PDB entry 8SPV | electron microscopy, 3.06 A resolution | chains A and D of the 6 polymer chains in the assembly

# Chain A
Protein: ATP synthase subunit alpha
Source organism: Bacillus sp. PS3
Notes: EC 7.1.2.2
UniProtKB: A0A0M3VGF9 (A0A0M3VGF9_BACP3); residue numbers follow UniProt; this construct covers 27-501
Amino-acid sequence (475 residues; numbered 27 to 501; the number before each row is that of its first residue):
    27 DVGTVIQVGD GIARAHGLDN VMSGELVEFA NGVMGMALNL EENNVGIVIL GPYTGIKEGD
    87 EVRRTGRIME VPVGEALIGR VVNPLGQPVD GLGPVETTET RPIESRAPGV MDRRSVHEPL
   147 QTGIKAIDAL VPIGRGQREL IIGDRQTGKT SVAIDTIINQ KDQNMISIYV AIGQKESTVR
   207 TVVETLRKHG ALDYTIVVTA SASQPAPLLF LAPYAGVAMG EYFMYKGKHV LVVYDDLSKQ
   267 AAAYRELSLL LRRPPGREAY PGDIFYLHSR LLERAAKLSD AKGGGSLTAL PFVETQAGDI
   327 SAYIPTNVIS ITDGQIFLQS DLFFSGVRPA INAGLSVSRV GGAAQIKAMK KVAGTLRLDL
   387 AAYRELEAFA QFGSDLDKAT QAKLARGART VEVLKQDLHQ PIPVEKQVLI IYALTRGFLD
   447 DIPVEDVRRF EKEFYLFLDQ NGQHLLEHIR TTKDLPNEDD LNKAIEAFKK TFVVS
Sequence notes: conflict S193 (Cys in A0A0M3VGF9), F463 (Trp in A0A0M3VGF9)

# Chain D
Protein: ATP synthase subunit beta
Source organism: Bacillus sp. PS3
Notes: EC 7.1.2.2
UniProtKB: A0A0M4U1P9 (A0A0M4U1P9_BACP3); residue numbers follow UniProt; this construct covers 1-470
Amino-acid sequence (470 residues; each row starts with the number of its first residue):
     1 MTRGRVIQVM GPVVDVKFEN GHLPAIYNAL KIQHKARNEN EVDIDLTLEV ALHLGDDTVR
    61 TIAMASTDGL IRGMEVIDTG APISVPVGEV TLGRVFNVLG EPIDLEGDIP ADARRDPIHR
   121 PAPKFEELAT EVEILETGIK VVDLLAPYIK GGKIGLFGGA GVGKTVLIQE LIHNIAQEHG
   181 GISVFAGVGE RTREGNDLYH EMKDSGVISK TAMVFGQMNE PPGARMRVAL TGLTMAEYFR
   241 DEQGQDVLLF IDNIFRFTQA GSEVSALLGR MPSAVGYQPT LATEMGQLQE RITSTAKGSI
   301 TSIQAIYVPA DDYTDPAPAT TFSHLDATTN LERKLAEMGI YPAVDPLAST SRALAPEIVG
   361 EEHYQVARKV QQTLQRYKEL QDIIAILGMD ELSDEDKLVV HRARRIQFFL SQNFHVAEQF
   421 TGQPGSYVPV KETVRGFKEI LEGKYDHLPE DAFRLVGRIE EVVEKAKAMG

# How chain A and chain D interact
Contacting residue pairs - 45 pairs, chain A then chain D:
  I32(A) with G55(D)
  V34(A) with H53(D), hydrogen bond (backbone-backbone)
  G35(A) with L52(D)
  D36(A) with L52(D); R270(D), salt bridge
  Y79(A) with I26(D), hydrophobic
  K83(A) with L23(D), hydrogen bond (side chain-backbone); H53(D)
  E84(A) with H53(D); G55(D), hydrogen bond (side chain-backbone); D56(D); D57(D)
  V115(A) with F125(D), hydrophobic
  R171(A) with F322(D)
  Q172(A) with L325(D); D326(D)
  K201(A) with E290(D); H324(D), hydrogen bond (side chain-backbone); D326(D), salt bridge
  E202(A) with F125(D); L128(D); E290(D), hydrogen bond (backbone-side chain)
  S203(A) with L128(D)
  V205(A) with F125(D), hydrophobic
  R206(A) with F125(D), hydrogen bond (side chain-backbone); E126(D), hydrogen bond (side chain-backbone); L128(D); A129(D); T130(D)
  E210(A) with T130(D)
  K214(A) with E357(D), salt bridge
  S229(A) with Q287(D); E290(D)
  R271(A) with A274(D)
  E272(A) with P279(D); T280(D); T283(D)
  L275(A) with P272(D); S273(D); P279(D), hydrophobic
  R278(A) with G269(D), hydrogen bond (side chain-backbone); M271(D)
  E284(A) with A274(D)
  A285(A) with A274(D)
  F350(A) with R368(D), hydrogen bond (backbone-side chain)
Also at the interface, not in a pair above, chain A (39 interface residues in all): Q33, T80, V107, D116, V209, A228, Q230, L276, R279, E320, Q322, S351, G352, L424
Also at the interface, not in a pair above, chain D (42 interface residues in all): P24, A25, Y27, L54, T58, A122, E127, K153, G286, P318, A319, S323, R352

# Summary
Chain A and chain D form an interface of 39 and 42 residues respectively; the contacts include 9 hydrogen
bonds and 3 salt bridges. Polar pairs include D36(A)-R270(D), K201(A)-D326(D) and K214(A)-E357(D).
Here chain A is ATP synthase subunit alpha and chain D is ATP synthase subunit beta, both from Bacillus sp.
PS3. Entry 8SPV (PS3 F1 Rotorless, no ATP) was determined by electron microscopy together with 8SPW and 8SPX
from the same study.
